Entry 8DQM (X-ray diffraction, 2.70 A resolution); this record covers chains B and D of the 4 polymer chains in the assembly.

Chain B (and D):
Molecule: Isoaspartyl aminopeptidase
From: Roseivivax halodurans
Notes: fragment: C-terminal residues 178-310; chain D of this document is another copy of the same molecule, construct and numbering; everything in this record applies to it too
Reference sequence: X7EBZ8 (X7EBZ8_9RHOB); residues 180-312 here correspond to UniProt positions 178-310 (UniProt number = residue number - 2)
Chain sequence (139 residues; row label = number of the first residue in the row):
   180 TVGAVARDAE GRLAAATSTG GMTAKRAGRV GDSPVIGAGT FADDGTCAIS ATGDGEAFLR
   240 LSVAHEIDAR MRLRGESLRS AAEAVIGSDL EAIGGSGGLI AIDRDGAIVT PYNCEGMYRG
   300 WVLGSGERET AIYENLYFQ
Disordered / not traced: 316-318 (chain D: 314-318)
Differences from the reference sequence: expression tag (313-318)

How chain B and chain D interact:
Residue-residue contacts (22; chain B residue first):
  Val214(B) - Val214(D)  hydrophobic
  Ile215(B) - Leu238(D)
  Ile215(B) - Arg239(D)
  Gly216(B) - Ser241(D)
  Leu238(B) - Ile215(D)
  Arg239(B) - Ile215(D)
  Leu240(B) - His244(D)
  Ser241(B) - Gly216(D)
  Ser241(B) - His244(D)  hydrogen bond
  His244(B) - Leu240(D)  hydrogen bond (side chain-backbone)
  His244(B) - Ser241(D)
  His244(B) - His244(D)
  His244(B) - Glu245(D)  salt bridge
  Glu245(B) - His244(D)  salt bridge
  Glu245(B) - Arg251(D)  salt bridge
  Ala248(B) - Ala248(D)  hydrophobic
  Ala248(B) - Leu252(D)  hydrophobic
  Arg249(B) - Leu252(D)
  Arg251(B) - Glu245(D)  salt bridge
  Leu252(B) - Arg249(D)
  Leu252(B) - Arg253(D)
  Arg253(B) - Leu252(D)  hydrogen bond (side chain-backbone)

Summary:
Chain B and chain D each contribute 14 residues to their interface, with 3 hydrogen bonds and 4 salt bridges.
Polar pairs include His244(B)-Glu245(D), Glu245(B)-Arg251(D) and Ser241(B)-His244(D).
Chain B and chain D are both Isoaspartyl aminopeptidase (Roseivivax halodurans); the structure, Crystal
structure of isoaspartyl aminopeptidase from Roseivivax halodurans DSM 15395, was determined by X-ray
diffraction together with 8DQN from the same study.
